6PUS - chains A and D of the 4 polymer chains in the assembly; structure by electron microscopy, 3.70 A resolution.

== Chain A (and D) ==
Protein: Transient receptor potential cation channel subfamily M member 2
Organism: Homo sapiens
Notes: chain D of this document is another copy of the same molecule, construct and numbering; everything in this record applies to it too
Reference sequence: O94759 (TRPM2_HUMAN); residues 1-1503 here = UniProt positions 1-1503
Chain sequence (1512 residues; numbered -6 to 1505; the number before each row is that of its first residue; numbers below 1 keep their minus sign (Gly-6 is residue -6)):
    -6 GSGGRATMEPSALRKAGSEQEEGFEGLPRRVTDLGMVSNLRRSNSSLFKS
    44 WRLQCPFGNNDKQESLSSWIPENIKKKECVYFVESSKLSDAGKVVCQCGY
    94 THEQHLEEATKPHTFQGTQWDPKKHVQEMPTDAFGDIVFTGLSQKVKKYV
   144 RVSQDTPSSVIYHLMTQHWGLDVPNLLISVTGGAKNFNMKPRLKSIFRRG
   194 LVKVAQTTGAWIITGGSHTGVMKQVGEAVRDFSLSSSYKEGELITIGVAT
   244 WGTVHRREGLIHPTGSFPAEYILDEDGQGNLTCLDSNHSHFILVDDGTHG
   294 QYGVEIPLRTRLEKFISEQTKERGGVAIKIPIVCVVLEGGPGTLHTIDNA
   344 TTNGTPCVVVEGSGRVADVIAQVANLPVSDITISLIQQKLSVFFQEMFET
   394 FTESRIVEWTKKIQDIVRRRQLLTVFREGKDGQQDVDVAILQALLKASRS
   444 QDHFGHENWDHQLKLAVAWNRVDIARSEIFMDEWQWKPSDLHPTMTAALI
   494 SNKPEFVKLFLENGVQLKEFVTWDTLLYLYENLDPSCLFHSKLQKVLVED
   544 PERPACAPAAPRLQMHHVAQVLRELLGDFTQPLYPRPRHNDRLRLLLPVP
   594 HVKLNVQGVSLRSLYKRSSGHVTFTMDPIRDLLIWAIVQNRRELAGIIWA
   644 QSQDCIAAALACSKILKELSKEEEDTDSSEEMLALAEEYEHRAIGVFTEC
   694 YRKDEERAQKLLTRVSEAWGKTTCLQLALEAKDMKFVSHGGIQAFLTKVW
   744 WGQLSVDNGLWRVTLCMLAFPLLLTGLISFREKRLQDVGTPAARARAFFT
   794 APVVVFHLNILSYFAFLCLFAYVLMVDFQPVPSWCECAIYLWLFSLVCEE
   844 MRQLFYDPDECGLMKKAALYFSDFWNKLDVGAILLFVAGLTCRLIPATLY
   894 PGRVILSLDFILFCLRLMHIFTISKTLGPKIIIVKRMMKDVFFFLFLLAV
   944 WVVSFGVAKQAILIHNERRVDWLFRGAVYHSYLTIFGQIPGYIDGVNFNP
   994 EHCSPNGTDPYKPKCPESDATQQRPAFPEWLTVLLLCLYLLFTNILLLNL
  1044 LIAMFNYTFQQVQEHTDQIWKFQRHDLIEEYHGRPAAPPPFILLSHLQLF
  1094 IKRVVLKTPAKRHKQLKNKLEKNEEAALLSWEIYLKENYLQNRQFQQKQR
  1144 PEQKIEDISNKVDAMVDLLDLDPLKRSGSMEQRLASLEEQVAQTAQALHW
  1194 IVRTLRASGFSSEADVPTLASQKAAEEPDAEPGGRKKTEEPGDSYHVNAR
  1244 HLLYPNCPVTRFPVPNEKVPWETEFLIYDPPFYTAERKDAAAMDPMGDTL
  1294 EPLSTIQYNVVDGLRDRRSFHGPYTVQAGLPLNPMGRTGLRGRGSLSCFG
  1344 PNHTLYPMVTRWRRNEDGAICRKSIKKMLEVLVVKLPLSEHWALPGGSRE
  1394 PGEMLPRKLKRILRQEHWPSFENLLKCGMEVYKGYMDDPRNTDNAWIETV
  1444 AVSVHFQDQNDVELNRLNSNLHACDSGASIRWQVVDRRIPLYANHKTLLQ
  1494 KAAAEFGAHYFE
Not modelled in the structure: -6 to 55, 583-612, 981-1019, 1100-1103, 1166-1234, 1504-1505
Sequence notes: expression tag (-6 to 0, 1504-1505)
Bound ions: Ca2+: Glu843, Gln846, Asn869
Residues lining bound ligands:
  - adenosine-5-diphosphoribose (APR), molecule 1: Thr174, Gly175, Gly176, Ala177, Lys178, Asn179, Ser210, Thr212, Thr275, Tyr295, Arg302, Gly332, Gly333, Pro334, Gly335, Thr336, Arg358
  - adenosine-5-diphosphoribose (APR), molecule 2: Pro1248, Leu1379, Leu1381, Ser1382, Asp1431, Pro1432, Arg1433, Tyr1485, Asn1487
Swiss-Prot annotation at these positions:
  - motif: Phe979 to Ile982 (Selectivity filter), Gly1390 to Trp1411 (Nudix box)
  - binding site (ADP-D-ribose): Thr174, Asn179, Arg302, Gly333, Thr336, Leu1381, Ser1382, Asp1431, Arg1433, Tyr1485, Asn1487
  - binding site (Ca(2+)): Glu843, Gln846, Asn869, Glu1073
  - modified residue: Thr740 (Phosphothreonine)
  - mutagenesis: Met215 (M215A: Abolishes lowering of temperature threshold for activation in response to reactive oxygen species. Abolishes channel activation in response to ADPR/Ca(2+)), Tyr295 (Y295A: Abolishes channel activation in response to ADP-ribose/Ca(2+)), Arg302 (R302A: No significant effect on channel activity; when associated with A-358. Abolishes channel activation in response to ADP-ribose/Ca(2+)), Arg358 (R358A: No significant effect on channel activity; when associated with A-302), Lys918 (K918A: Decreases in sensitivity to PIP2), Lys952 (K952A: Strongly reduces channel activity at ph 7.3. Increased residual channel activity after exposure to pH 5.5), His958 (H958A: No effect on channel activity), Arg961 (R961A: Mildly decreases channel activity), Arg962 (R962A: Abolishes channel activity), Arg968 (R968A: Abolishes channel activity), His973 (H973A: No effect on channel activity), Gly980 (G980A/C/S: Decreases permeability of Ca(2+) over Na(+)), 19 further mutagenesis entries in UniProt
Reported in the primary citation:
  - binding site for adenosine-5-diphosphoribose: Tyr295, Arg302, Arg358, Asp1431, Arg1433, Tyr1485
  - Ca2+ coordination: Glu843, Gln846, Asn869

== How chain A and chain D interact ==
Contacting residue pairs (33):
  Lys696(A) with Ser230(D)
  Asp697(A) with Ser230(D)
  Arg700(A) with Leu227(D)
  Met818(A) with Val950(D), hydrophobic
  Val819(A) with Glu960(D)
  Tyr893(A) with Ile955(D), hydrogen bond (side chain-backbone); Leu956(D); Ile957(D), hydrogen bond (side chain-backbone)
  Arg896(A) with Ala954(D), hydrogen bond (side chain-backbone)
  Val897(A) with Ile955(D), hydrophobic
  Ser900(A) with Ile955(D)
  Ile904(A) with Ser947(D); Ala951(D), hydrophobic
  Cys907(A) with Ser947(D)
  Phe914(A) with Phe939(D), hydrophobic
  Ile926(A) with Ala1046(D), hydrophobic
  Val927(A) with Leu1043(D), hydrophobic
  Met930(A) with Asn1042(D); Ala1046(D), hydrophobic
  Val934(A) with Ile1038(D), hydrophobic; Asn1042(D)
  Leu938(A) with Leu1034(D), hydrophobic
  Phe1048(A) with Asn1042(D)
  Tyr1127(A) with Asp224(D); Ser228(D)
  Ile1151(A) with Ile1148(D); Ser1152(D)
  Lys1154(A) with Asp1156(D)
  Met1158(A) with Met1158(D), hydrophobic; Val1159(D), hydrophobic; Leu1162(D), hydrophobic
  Leu1161(A) with Leu1162(D), hydrophobic
  Arg1365(A) with Gln380(D)
Also at the interface, not in a pair above, chain A (34 interface residues in all): Phe903, Lys923, Arg968, Tyr975, Ile978, Phe1052, Trp1124, Lys1147, Leu1162, Asn1358
Also at the interface, not in a pair above, chain D (36 interface residues in all): Glu392, Phe948, Gln953, Arg961, Glu1022, Leu1029, Leu1033, Tyr1050, Ile1151, Val1155, Asp1163

== In short ==
Chain A and chain D form an interface of 34 and 36 residues respectively, with 3 hydrogen bonds. Polar pairs
include Tyr893(A)-Ile955(D), Tyr893(A)-Ile957(D) and Arg896(A)-Ala954(D). Chain A binds
adenosine-5-diphosphoribose. From the paper: a binding site for adenosine-5-diphosphoribose at Tyr295(A),
Arg302(A) and Arg358(A) among others; Ca2+ coordination by Glu843(A), Gln846(A) and Asn869(A).
Both chains are Transient receptor potential cation channel subfamily M member 2 (Homo sapiens). Entry 6PUS
(Human TRPM2 bound to ADPR and calcium) was determined by electron microscopy together with 6PUO, 6PUR and
6PUU from the same study.
